PDB entry 6F0L | electron microscopy, 4.77 A resolution (low resolution: residue-level contacts below are approximate; hydrogen-bond / salt-bridge calls are withheld) | chains 2 and 5 of the 14 polymer chains in the assembly

# Chain 2
Molecule: DNA replication licensing factor MCM2
From: Saccharomyces cerevisiae (strain ATCC 204508 / S288c)
Notes: EC 3.6.4.12
UniProtKB: P29469 (MCM2_YEAST); numbering as in UniProt (aligned over 1-868)
Sequence (868 residues; each row starts with the number of its first residue):
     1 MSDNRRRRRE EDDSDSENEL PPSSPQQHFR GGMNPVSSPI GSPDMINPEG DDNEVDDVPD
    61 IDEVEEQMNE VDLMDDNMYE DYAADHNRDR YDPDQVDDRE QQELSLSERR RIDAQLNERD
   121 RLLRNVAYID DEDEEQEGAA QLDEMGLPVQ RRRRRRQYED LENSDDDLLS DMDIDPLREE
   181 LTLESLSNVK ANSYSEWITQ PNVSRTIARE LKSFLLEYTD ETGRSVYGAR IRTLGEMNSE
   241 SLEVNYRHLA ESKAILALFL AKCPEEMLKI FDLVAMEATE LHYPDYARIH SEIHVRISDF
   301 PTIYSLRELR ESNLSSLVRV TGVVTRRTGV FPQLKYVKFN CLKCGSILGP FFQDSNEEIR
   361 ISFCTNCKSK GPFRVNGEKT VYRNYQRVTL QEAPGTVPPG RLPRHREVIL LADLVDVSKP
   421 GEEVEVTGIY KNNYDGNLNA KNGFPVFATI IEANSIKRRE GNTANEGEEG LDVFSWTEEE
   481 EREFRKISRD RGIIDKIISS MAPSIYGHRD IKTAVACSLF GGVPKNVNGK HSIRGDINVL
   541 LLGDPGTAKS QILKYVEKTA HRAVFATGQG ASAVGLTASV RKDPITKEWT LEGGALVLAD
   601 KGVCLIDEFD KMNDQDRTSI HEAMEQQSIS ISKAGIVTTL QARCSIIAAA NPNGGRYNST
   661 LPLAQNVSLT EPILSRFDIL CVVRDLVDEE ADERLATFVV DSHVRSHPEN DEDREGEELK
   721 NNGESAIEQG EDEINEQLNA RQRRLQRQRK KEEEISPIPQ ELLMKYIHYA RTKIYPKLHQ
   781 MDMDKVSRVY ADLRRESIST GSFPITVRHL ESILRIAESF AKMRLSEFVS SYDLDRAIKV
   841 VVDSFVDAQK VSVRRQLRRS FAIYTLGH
Disordered / not traced: 1-200, 461-472, 707-755, 865-868
Small-molecule neighbours: ADP (adenosine-5'-diphosphate): Arg-676, Val-807, Arg-808
UniProt features mapped onto this chain:
  - zinc finger: Cys-341 to Cys-367 (C4-type)
  - motif: Ser-675 to Asp-678 (Arginine finger)
  - binding site (ATP): Gly-543 to Ser-550
  - modified residue (Phosphoserine): Ser-14, Ser-16, Ser-23, Ser-164, Ser-170
  - natural variant: Glu-392 (E392K: In allele MCM2-1)
  - mutagenesis: Cys-364 (C364Y/F/S/H: Loss of activity), Cys-367 (C367Y/F/S/H: Loss of activity), Lys-549 (K549A: Reduces MCM2-7 complex helicase activity. Abolishes MCM2-7 complex helicase activity; when associated with MCM5 A-422. Reduces MCM2-7 complex helicase activity; when associated with MCM3 A-415), Arg-676 (R676A: Loss of MCM2-7 complex helicase activity)

# Chain 5
Molecule: Minichromosome maintenance protein 5
From: Saccharomyces cerevisiae (strain ATCC 204508 / S288c)
Notes: EC 3.6.4.12
UniProtKB: P29496 (MCM5_YEAST); residues 1-775 here = UniProt positions 1-775
Sequence (775 residues; row label = number of the first residue in the row):
     1 MSFDRPEIYS APVLQGESPN DDDNTEIIKS FKNFILEFRL DSQFIYRDQL RNNILVKNYS
    61 LTVNMEHLIG YNEDIYKKLS DEPSDIIPLF ETAITQVAKR ISILSRAQSA NNNDKDPENT
   121 SMDTDSLLLN SLPTFQLILN SNANQIPLRD LDSEHVSKIV RLSGIIISTS VLSSRATYLS
   181 IMCRNCRHTT SITINNFNSI TGNTVSLPRS CLSTIESESS MANESNIGDE STKKNCGPDP
   241 YIIIHESSKF IDQQFLKLQE IPELVPVGEM PRNLTMTCDR YLTNKVIPGT RVTIVGIYSI
   301 YNSKNGAGSG RSGGGNGGSG VAIRTPYIKI LGIQSDVETS SIWNSVTMFT EEEEEEFLQL
   361 SRNPKLYEIL TNSIAPSIFG NEDIKKAIVC LLMGGSKKIL PDGMRLRGDI NVLLLGDPGT
   421 AKSQLLKFVE KVSPIAVYTS GKGSSAAGLT ASVQRDPMTR EFYLEGGAMV LADGGVVCID
   481 EFDKMRDEDR VAIHEAMEQQ TISIAKAGIT TVLNSRTSVL AAANPIYGRY DDLKSPGDNI
   541 DFQTTILSRF DMIFIVKDDH NEERDISIAN HVINIHTGNA NAMQNQQEEN GSEISIEKMK
   601 RYITYCRLKC APRLSPQAAE KLSSNFVTIR KQLLINELES TERSSIPITI RQLEAIIRIT
   661 ESLAKLELSP IAQERHVDEA IRLFQASTMD AASQDPIGGL NQASGTSLSE IRRFEQELKR
   721 RLPIGWSTSY QTLRREFVDT HRFSQLALDK ALYALEKHET IQLRHQGQNI YRSGV
Disordered / not traced: 1, 111-129, 199-202, 225-233, 305-319, 338-345, 644-646, 694-775
Small-molecule neighbours:
  - ADP (adenosine-5'-diphosphate), molecule 1: Ser-377, Ile-378, Phe-379, Asp-417, Pro-418, Gly-419, Thr-420, Ala-421, Lys-422, Ser-423, Gln-424, Ile-568, Val-572
  - ADP, molecule 2: Arg-549, Ile-650, Arg-651
UniProt features mapped onto this chain:
  - motif: Ser-548 to Asp-551 (Arginine finger)
  - binding site (ATP): Gly-416 to Ser-423
  - mutagenesis: Lys-422 (K422A: Loss of MCM2-7 complex helicase activity)

# How chain 2 and chain 5 interact
Residue-residue contacts (87):
  Arg-327(2) / Glu-269(5)
  Phe-331(2) / Ile-323(5)
  Pro-332(2) / Ile-300(5)
  Pro-332(2) / Arg-324(5)
  Gln-333(2) / Val-321(5)
  Leu-334(2) / Ala-322(5)
  Asn-356(2) / Gly-320(5)
  Glu-378(2) / Glu-82(5)
  Glu-378(2) / Asp-85(5)
  Tyr-382(2) / Ser-153(5)
  Tyr-382(2) / Val-156(5)
  Arg-383(2) / Ser-153(5)
  Asn-384(2) / Ser-153(5)
  Tyr-385(2) / Ile-323(5)
  Pro-420(2) / Gly-268(5)
  Lys-525(2) / His-576(5)
  Lys-525(2) / Thr-577(5)
  Lys-530(2) / Ile-374(5)
  Lys-530(2) / Ala-375(5)
  Lys-530(2) / Pro-376(5)
  Lys-530(2) / Ser-377(5)
  Lys-530(2) / Phe-428(5)
  His-531(2) / Ser-377(5)
  His-531(2) / Gln-424(5)
  Ile-533(2) / His-576(5)
  Arg-562(2) / Val-265(5)
  Arg-562(2) / Val-267(5)
  Thr-577(2) / Ser-445(5)
  Ala-578(2) / Ala-446(5)
  Glu-588(2) / Lys-257(5)
  Trp-589(2) / Met-458(5)
  Leu-591(2) / Gln-259(5)
  Leu-591(2) / Pro-271(5)
  Glu-592(2) / Pro-271(5)
  Leu-598(2) / Glu-263(5)
  Leu-598(2) / Pro-266(5)
  Leu-598(2) / Val-267(5)
  Thr-618(2) / Gly-443(5)
  Thr-618(2) / Ser-444(5)
  Thr-618(2) / Arg-486(5)
  Ser-619(2) / Ser-445(5)
  His-621(2) / Ser-440(5)
  His-621(2) / Glu-481(5)
  Glu-622(2) / Tyr-438(5)
  Glu-622(2) / Ser-440(5)
  Glu-625(2) / Ser-423(5)
  Glu-625(2) / Lys-427(5)
  Glu-625(2) / Tyr-438(5)
  Glu-625(2) / Ser-440(5)
  Gln-626(2) / Lys-427(5)
  Gln-626(2) / Tyr-438(5)
  Ile-629(2) / Ser-445(5)
  Ser-630(2) / Ser-444(5)
  Ile-631(2) / Ala-446(5)
  Ile-631(2) / Ala-447(5)
  Ser-632(2) / Ala-447(5)
  Ser-632(2) / Glu-465(5)
  Ser-632(2) / Gly-466(5)
  Ser-632(2) / Gly-467(5)
  Lys-633(2) / Ala-446(5)
  Lys-633(2) / Glu-465(5)
  Ala-634(2) / Tyr-463(5)
  Ala-634(2) / Glu-465(5)
  Ile-636(2) / Pro-288(5)
  Ile-636(2) / Gly-289(5)
  Thr-638(2) / Gly-289(5)
  Leu-640(2) / Arg-291(5)
  Pro-672(2) / Glu-481(5)
  Arg-676(2) / Ser-423(5)
  Leu-778(2) / Thr-577(5)
  Gln-780(2) / Ile-573(5)
  Gln-780(2) / Asn-574(5)
  Gln-780(2) / Thr-577(5)
  Asp-784(2) / Asn-570(5)
  Tyr-790(2) / Asp-565(5)
  Ala-791(2) / Asp-565(5)
  Arg-794(2) / Asp-565(5)
  Arg-795(2) / Glu-562(5)
  Ile-798(2) / His-560(5)
  Ser-802(2) / Arg-529(5)
  Phe-803(2) / Tyr-527(5)
  Phe-803(2) / Gly-528(5)
  Thr-806(2) / Gly-419(5)
  Val-807(2) / Gly-419(5)
  Arg-808(2) / Gly-419(5)
  Glu-811(2) / His-576(5)
  Leu-814(2) / His-576(5)
Other interface residues (no listed pair), chain 2 (67 interface residues in all): Val-375, Val-527, Leu-576, Asp-583, Thr-590, Asp-614, Gly-635, Glu-671, Met-783, Ser-787, Leu-810
Other interface residues (no listed pair), chain 5 (71 interface residues in all): Ser-84, Asp-152, Ile-167, Pro-262, Leu-264, Met-270, Asn-273, Pro-326, Pro-418, Asp-480, Asp-558, Ile-566, Ala-569, Ile-575, Ala-582

# Summary
The interface between chain 2 and chain 5 involves 67 residues on one side and 71 on the other. One ADP
molecule is bound between chain 2 and chain 5. Ligands of chain 5: ADP.
Here chain 2 is DNA replication licensing factor MCM2 and chain 5 is Minichromosome maintenance protein 5,
both from Saccharomyces cerevisiae (strain ATCC 204508 / S288c). Entry 6F0L (S. cerevisiae MCM double hexamer
bound to duplex DNA) was determined by electron microscopy.
